PDB entry 8WWA | electron microscopy, 3.32 A resolution | chains D and E of the 8 polymer chains in the assembly

== Chain D (and E) ==
Protein: Putative primase C962R
Source organism: African swine fever virus
Notes: chain E of this document is another copy of the same molecule, construct and numbering; everything in this record applies to it too
UniProtKB: A0A2X0TKI6 (A0A2X0TKI6_ASF); residues 1-962 here = UniProt positions 1-962
Amino-acid sequence (972 residues; each row starts with the number of its first residue):
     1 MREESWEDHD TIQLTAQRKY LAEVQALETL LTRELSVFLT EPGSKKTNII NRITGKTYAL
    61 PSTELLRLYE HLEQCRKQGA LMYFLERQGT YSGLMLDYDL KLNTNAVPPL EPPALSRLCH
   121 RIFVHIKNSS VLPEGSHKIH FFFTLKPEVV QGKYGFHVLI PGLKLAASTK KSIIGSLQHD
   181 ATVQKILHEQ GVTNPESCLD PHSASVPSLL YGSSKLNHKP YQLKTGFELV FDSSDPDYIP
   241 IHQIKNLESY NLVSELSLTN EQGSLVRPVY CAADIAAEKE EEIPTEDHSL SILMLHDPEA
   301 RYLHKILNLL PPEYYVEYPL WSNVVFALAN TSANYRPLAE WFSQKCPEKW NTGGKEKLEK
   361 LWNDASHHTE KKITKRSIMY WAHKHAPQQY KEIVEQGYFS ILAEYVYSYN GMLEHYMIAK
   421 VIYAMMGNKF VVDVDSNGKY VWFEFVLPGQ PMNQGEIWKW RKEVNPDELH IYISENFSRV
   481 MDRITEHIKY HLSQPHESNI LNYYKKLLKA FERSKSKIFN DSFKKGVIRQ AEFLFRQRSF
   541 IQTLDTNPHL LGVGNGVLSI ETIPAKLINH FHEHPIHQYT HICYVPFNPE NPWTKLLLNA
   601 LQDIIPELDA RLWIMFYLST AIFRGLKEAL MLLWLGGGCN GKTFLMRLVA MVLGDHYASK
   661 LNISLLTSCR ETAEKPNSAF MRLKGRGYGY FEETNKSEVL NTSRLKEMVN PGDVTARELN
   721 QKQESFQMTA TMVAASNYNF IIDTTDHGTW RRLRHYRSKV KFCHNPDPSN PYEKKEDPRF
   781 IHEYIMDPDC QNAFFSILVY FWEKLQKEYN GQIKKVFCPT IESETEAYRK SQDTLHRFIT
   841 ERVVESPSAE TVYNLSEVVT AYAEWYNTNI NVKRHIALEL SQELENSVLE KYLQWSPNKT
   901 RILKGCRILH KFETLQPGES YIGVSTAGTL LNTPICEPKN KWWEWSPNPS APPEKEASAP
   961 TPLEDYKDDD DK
Not modelled in the structure: 1-10, 133-138, 239-246, 270-290, 714-723, 845-851, 898-972 (chain E: 1-290, 846-851, 898-972)
Sequence notes: expression tag (963-972)
Metal / ion sites: Mg2+: Thr-643 (together with AMP-PNP)
Small-molecule neighbours: AMP-PNP (ANP; phosphoaminophosphonic acid-adenylate ester): Ala-600, Gly-637, Gly-638, Cys-639, Asn-640, Gly-641, Lys-642, Thr-643, Phe-644, Arg-647, Phe-762, Lys-775, Glu-776, Asp-777, Pro-778, Phe-780, Ile-781

== Chain D / chain E interface ==
Residue-residue contacts - 41 pairs, chain D then chain E:
  Asn-453(D) / Ser-539(E)
  Asn-453(D) / Gln-542(E)  hydrogen bond
  Arg-461(D) / Arg-538(E)
  Glu-463(D) / Arg-538(E)  salt bridge
  Val-464(D) / Gly-438(E)
  Asp-467(D) / Phe-533(E)
  Asp-467(D) / Arg-536(E)  salt bridge
  Asp-467(D) / Arg-538(E)  salt bridge
  His-470(D) / Phe-533(E)
  Ile-471(D) / Tyr-416(E)
  Ser-474(D) / Tyr-416(E)
  Glu-475(D) / Tyr-416(E)  hydrogen bond
  Glu-475(D) / Lys-420(E)  salt bridge
  Ser-478(D) / Tyr-409(E)
  Lys-515(D) / Tyr-409(E)
  Ser-516(D) / Glu-414(E)
  Phe-519(D) / Tyr-409(E)
  Phe-519(D) / Glu-414(E)
  Phe-519(D) / Tyr-416(E)
  Phe-519(D) / Met-417(E)  hydrophobic
  Asn-520(D) / Glu-414(E)  hydrogen bond
  Asn-520(D) / His-415(E)
  Asp-521(D) / His-415(E)
  Asp-521(D) / Arg-529(E)
  Asp-521(D) / Gln-530(E)  hydrogen bond
  Lys-524(D) / Tyr-416(E)
  Lys-524(D) / Gln-530(E)  hydrogen bond
  Lys-525(D) / Arg-529(E)
  Asn-677(D) / Ala-673(E)
  Asn-677(D) / Glu-674(E)
  Arg-682(D) / Gln-723(E)
  Asn-695(D) / Thr-702(E)
  Asn-695(D) / Asp-746(E)
  Tyr-738(D) / Asp-746(E)  hydrogen bond
  Asn-739(D) / Leu-880(E)
  His-782(D) / Leu-626(E)
  Met-786(D) / Leu-626(E)  hydrophobic
  Thr-868(D) / Leu-878(E)
  Asn-869(D) / Leu-878(E)
  Asn-871(D) / Ile-876(E)
  Val-872(D) / Arg-874(E)
Interface residues without a listed pair, chain D (34 interface residues in all): Glu-444, Pro-451, Asn-465, Cys-639, Pro-676, Ser-697
Interface residues without a listed pair, chain E (32 interface residues in all): Tyr-405, Met-412, Val-434, Gly-526, Ser-703, Thr-715, Thr-744, Arg-751

== Overview ==
34 residues of chain D face 32 of chain E across their interface; the contacts include 6 hydrogen bonds and 4
salt bridges. Polar contacts include Glu-463(D)/Arg-538(E), Asp-467(D)/Arg-536(E) and Asp-467(D)/Arg-538(E).
Chain D binds AMP-PNP.
Chain D and chain E are both Putative primase C962R (African swine fever virus); the structure, Structure of
AMPPNP-Form AsfvPrimPol Hexamer, was determined by electron microscopy.
